7EZR - chains A and D of the 4 polymer chains in the assembly; structure by X-ray diffraction, 3.27 A resolution.

# Chain A (and D)
Molecule: Fructose-1,6-bisphosphatase 1
Source organism: Homo sapiens
Notes: EC 3.1.3.11; chain D of this document is another copy of the same molecule, construct and numbering; everything in this record applies to it too
UniProtKB: P09467 (F16P1_HUMAN); residues 0-337 here correspond to UniProt positions 1-338 (UniProt number = residue number + 1)
Sequence (338 residues; each row starts with the number of its first residue; numbering starts at 0):
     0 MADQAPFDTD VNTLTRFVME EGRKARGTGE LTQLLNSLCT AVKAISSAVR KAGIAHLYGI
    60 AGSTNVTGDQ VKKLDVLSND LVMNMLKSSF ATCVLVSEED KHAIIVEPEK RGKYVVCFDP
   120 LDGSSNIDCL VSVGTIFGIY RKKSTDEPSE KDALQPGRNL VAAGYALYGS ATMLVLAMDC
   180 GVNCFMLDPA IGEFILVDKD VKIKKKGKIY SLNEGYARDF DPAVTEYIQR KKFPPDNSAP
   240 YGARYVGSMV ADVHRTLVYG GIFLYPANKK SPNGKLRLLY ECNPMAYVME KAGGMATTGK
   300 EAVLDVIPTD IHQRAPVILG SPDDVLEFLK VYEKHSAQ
Not modelled in the structure: 0-7, 63-71, 337 (chain D: 0-7, 64-67, 337)
UniProt features mapped onto this chain:
  - binding site (AMP): Val-17 to Gly-21, Thr-27 to Thr-31, Lys-112, Tyr-113, Arg-140
  - binding site (Mg(2+)): Asp-68, Glu-97, Asp-118, Leu-120, Asp-121, Glu-280
  - binding site (substrate): Asp-121 to Ser-124, Asn-212 to Tyr-215, Arg-243 to Met-248, Tyr-264, Lys-274 to Arg-276
  - modified residue: Ala-1 (N-acetylalanine), Lys-150 (N6-succinyllysine), Tyr-215 (Phosphotyrosine), Tyr-244 (Phosphotyrosine), Tyr-264 (Phosphotyrosine)
Residues lining bound ligands:
  - 0H1 (5-ethyl-7-nitro-3-[3-oxidanylidene-3-(thiophen-2-ylsulfonylamino)propyl]-1H-indole-2-carboxylic acid): Phe-16, Val-17, Glu-20, Gly-21, Arg-25, Gly-26, Thr-27, Gly-28, Glu-29, Leu-30, Thr-31, Leu-34, Lys-112, Tyr-113, Arg-140, Lys-142, Val-160, Met-177, Cys-179
  - 1,6-di-O-phosphono-beta-D-fructofuranose (FBP): Asp-118, Leu-120, Asp-121, Gly-122, Ser-123, Ser-124, Asn-212, Tyr-215, Tyr-244, Gly-246, Ser-247, Met-248, Phe-262, Tyr-264, Lys-274, Leu-275, Glu-280
Reported in the primary citation:
  - binding site for 0H1: Glu-20, Ala-24, Thr-27, Gly-28, Leu-30, Thr-31, Lys-112, Tyr-113, Arg-140, Met-177, Cys-179

# How chain A and chain D interact
Pairs across the interface (19; chain A residue first):
  His-55(A) with Asp-68(D); Gln-69(D)
  Gly-58(A) with Met-84(D)
  Ile-59(A) with Thr-39(D); Leu-80(D); Met-84(D)
  Ala-60(A) with Asp-79(D); Leu-80(D), hydrophobic; Asn-83(D), hydrogen bond (backbone-side chain)
  Gly-61(A) with Asn-83(D)
  Leu-76(A) with His-55(D)
  Asp-79(A) with Ala-60(D)
  Leu-80(A) with Ile-59(D); Ala-60(D), hydrophobic
  Asn-83(A) with Gly-58(D), hydrogen bond (side chain-backbone); Ile-59(D), hydrogen bond (side chain-backbone); Ala-60(D); Gly-61(D)
  Met-84(A) with Ile-59(D)
Other interface residues (no listed pair), chain A (11 interface residues in all): Thr-39
Other interface residues (no listed pair), chain D (14 interface residues in all): Ala-43, Leu-76

# Summary
11 residues of chain A face 14 of chain D across their interface; the contacts include 3 hydrogen bonds. Among
the polar pairs are Ala-60(A)/Asn-83(D), Asn-83(A)/Gly-58(D) and Asn-83(A)/Ile-59(D). Ligands of chain A:
compound 0H1 and 1,6-di-O-phosphono-beta-D-fructofuranose. From the paper: a binding site for 0H1 at
Glu-20(A), Ala-24(A) and Thr-27(A) among others.
Both chains are Fructose-1,6-bisphosphatase 1 (Homo sapiens). Entry 7EZR (Indole-2-carboxylic acid derivatives
as allosteric inhibitors of fructose-1,6-bisphosphatase) was determined by X-ray diffraction (same publication
as 7EZF and 7EZP).
